Entry 4KNY (X-ray diffraction, 2.94 A resolution); this record covers chains A and B of the 4 polymer chains in the assembly.

== Chain A (and B) ==
Protein: KDP operon transcriptional regulatory protein KdpE
Source organism: Escherichia coli
Notes: chain B of this document is another copy of the same molecule, construct and numbering; everything in this record applies to it too
UniProtKB: P21866 (KDPE_ECOLI); residues 3-225 here = UniProt positions 3-225
Sequence (227 residues; numbered -1 to 225; the number before each row is that of its first residue; numbers below 1 keep their minus sign (Gly-1 is residue -1)):
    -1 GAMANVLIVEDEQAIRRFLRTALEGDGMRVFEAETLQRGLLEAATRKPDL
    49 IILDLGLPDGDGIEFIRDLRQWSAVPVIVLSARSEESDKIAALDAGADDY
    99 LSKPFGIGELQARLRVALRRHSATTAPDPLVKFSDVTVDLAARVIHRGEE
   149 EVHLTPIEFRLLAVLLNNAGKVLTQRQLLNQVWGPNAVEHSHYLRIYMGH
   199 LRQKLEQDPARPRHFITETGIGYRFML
Disordered / not traced: -1, 120-123 (chain B: -1)
Sequence notes: expression tag (-1 to 2)
Reported in the primary citation:
  - mutagenesis - Q69A, E149A, E216A, R222A: increased signaling
  - mutagenesis - E216A: increased binding to Promoter DNA
  - conformationally variable residues (side-chain flip): Ser79, Tyr98, His151
  - contacts within the chain: Glu216-Arg222 (salt bridge)
  - mutagenesis - D52E: abolished signaling
  - mutagenesis - Q69E, Q69R: unchanged signaling
  - mutagenesis - D126A, H151A, K169A: decreased signaling
  - mutagenesis - D52A: abolished signaling in response to co-expressing histidine kinase KdpD
  - mutagenesis - D52A: unchanged signaling in response to overexpressed
  - post-translational modification sites: Asp52 (citing earlier work)
  - mutagenesis - D66A, W70A, R141A, R158A: decreased signaling in response to K+-limiting conditions
  - mutagenesis - E149A, R222A: unchanged binding to Promoter DNA

== Chain A / chain B interface ==
Residue-residue contacts - 48 pairs, chain A then chain B:
  Glu84(A) with Gly104(B); Ile105(B); Gly106(B), hydrogen bond (side chain-backbone); Glu107(B), hydrogen bond (side chain-backbone)
  Lys87(A) with Glu107(B), salt bridge
  Ile88(A) with Gly106(B); Glu107(B)
  Leu91(A) with Arg111(B); Val114(B), hydrophobic; Arg117(B), hydrogen bond (backbone-side chain)
  Asp92(A) with Arg113(B), salt bridge
  Gly94(A) with Arg117(B)
  Ala95(A) with Val114(B); Arg117(B), hydrogen bond (backbone-side chain)
  Asp96(A) with Val114(B); Arg118(B), salt bridge
  Asp97(A) with Arg111(B), salt bridge
  Tyr98(A) with Arg111(B), hydrogen bond (backbone-side chain)
  Gly104(A) with Glu84(B)
  Gly106(A) with Ile88(B)
  Glu107(A) with Glu84(B); Lys87(B)
  Ala110(A) with Leu91(B), hydrophobic
  Arg111(A) with Leu91(B); Asp97(B), salt bridge; Tyr98(B), hydrogen bond (side chain-backbone)
  Arg113(A) with Ile88(B); Asp92(B), salt bridge
  Val114(A) with Leu91(B), hydrophobic; Ala95(B); Asp96(B)
  Arg117(A) with Leu91(B), hydrogen bond (side chain-backbone); Gly94(B); Ala95(B), hydrogen bond (side chain-backbone)
  Arg118(A) with Asp96(B), salt bridge; Arg118(B)
  Gly168(A) with Ala140(B); Val142(B)
  Lys169(A) with Asp126(B), salt bridge; Ala140(B)
  Val170(A) with Ala140(B), hydrogen bond (backbone-backbone); Arg141(B)
  Glu216(A) with His151(B), salt bridge
  Thr217(A) with Pro154(B)
  Ile219(A) with Arg141(B); Pro154(B), hydrophobic
  Arg222(A) with Val142(B); Glu149(B), salt bridge
Also at the interface, not in a pair above, chain B (28 interface residues in all): Ala110, Ala139
From the paper, about this interface:
  - specific contacts: Glu216(A)-His151(B)

== Summary ==
26 residues of chain A and 28 residues of chain B are in contact; the contacts include 9 hydrogen bonds and 10
salt bridges. Polar contacts include Lys87(A)-Glu107(B), Asp92(A)-Arg113(B) and Asp96(A)-Arg118(B). The
authors report a contact between Glu216(A) and His151(B). From the paper: Q69A, E149A and E216A of chain A,
among others, increase signaling; a modification site at Asp52(A); 15 substitutions were tested in all.
Both chains are KDP operon transcriptional regulatory protein KdpE (Escherichia coli). Entry 4KNY (Crystal
structure of the response regulator KdpE complexed to DNA in an active-like conformation) was determined by
X-ray diffraction, deposited together with 4KFC and 4L85.
